6QUM - chains N and Y of the 26 polymer chains in the assembly; structure by electron microscopy, 3.25 A resolution.

# Chain N
Protein: V-type ATP synthase subunit I
Organism: Thermus thermophilus (strain HB8 / ATCC 27634 / DSM 579)
Reference sequence: Q5SIT6 (Q5SIT6_THET8); residue numbers follow UniProt; this construct covers 1-652
Sequence (652 residues; row label = number of the first residue in the row):
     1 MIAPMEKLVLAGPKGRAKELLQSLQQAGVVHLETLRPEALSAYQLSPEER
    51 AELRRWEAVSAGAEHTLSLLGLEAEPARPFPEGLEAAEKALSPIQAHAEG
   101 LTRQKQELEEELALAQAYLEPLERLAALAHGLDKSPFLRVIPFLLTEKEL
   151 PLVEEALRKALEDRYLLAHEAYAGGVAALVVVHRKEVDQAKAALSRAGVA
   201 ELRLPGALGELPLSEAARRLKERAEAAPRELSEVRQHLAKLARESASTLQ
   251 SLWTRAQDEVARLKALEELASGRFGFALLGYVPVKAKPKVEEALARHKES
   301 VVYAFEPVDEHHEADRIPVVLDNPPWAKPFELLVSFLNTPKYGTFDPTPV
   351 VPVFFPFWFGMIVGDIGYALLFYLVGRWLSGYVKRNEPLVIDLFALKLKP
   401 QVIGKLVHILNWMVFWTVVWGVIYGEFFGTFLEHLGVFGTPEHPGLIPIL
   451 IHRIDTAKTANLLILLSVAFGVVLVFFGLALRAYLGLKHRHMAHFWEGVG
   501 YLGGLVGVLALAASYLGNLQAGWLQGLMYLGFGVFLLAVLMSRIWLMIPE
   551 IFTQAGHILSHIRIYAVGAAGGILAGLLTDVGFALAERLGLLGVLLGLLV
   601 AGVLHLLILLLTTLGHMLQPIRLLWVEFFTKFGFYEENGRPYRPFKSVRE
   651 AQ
Disordered / not traced: 650-652

# Chain Y
Protein: V-type ATP synthase, subunit K
Organism: Thermus thermophilus (strain HB8 / ATCC 27634 / DSM 579)
Reference sequence: Q5SIT7 (Q5SIT7_THET8); residues 7-80 here correspond to UniProt positions 26-99 (UniProt number = residue number + 19)
Sequence (74 residues; row label = number of the first residue in the row):
     7 SGGLDRGLIAVGMGLAVGLAALGTGVAQARIGAAGVGAIAEDRSNFGTAL
    57 IFLLLPETLVIFGLLIAFILNGRL
Disordered / not traced: 7

# Chain N / chain Y interface
Pairs across the interface (26; chain N residue first):
  Leu393(N) with Arg49(Y), hydrogen bond (backbone-side chain)
  Phe394(N) with Arg49(Y); Phe52(Y), hydrophobic
  Ala395(N) with Arg49(Y)
  Thr456(N) with Phe74(Y); Ile75(Y); Gly78(Y)
  Ile562(N) with Leu71(Y), hydrophobic
  Arg563(N) with Thr64(Y); Phe68(Y)
  Tyr565(N) with Leu71(Y), hydrophobic
  Ala566(N) with Ile67(Y), hydrophobic; Phe68(Y), hydrophobic
  Val567(N) with Ile67(Y), hydrophobic
  Ala569(N) with Phe74(Y)
  Ala570(N) with Phe74(Y), hydrophobic
  Ile573(N) with Phe74(Y), hydrophobic
  Leu614(N) with Leu56(Y), hydrophobic; Leu60(Y), hydrophobic
  Gly615(N) with Glu63(Y)
  Leu618(N) with Ile57(Y), hydrophobic; Leu60(Y), hydrophobic
  Gln619(N) with Leu60(Y); Thr64(Y)
  Arg622(N) with Leu61(Y)
  Trp625(N) with Ile57(Y), hydrophobic
Interface residues without a listed pair, chain N (19 interface residues in all): Thr612
Interface residues without a listed pair, chain Y (15 interface residues in all): Leu70

# Summary
19 residues of chain N face 15 of chain Y across their interface, with 1 hydrogen bond. Its one
hydrogen-bonded contact is Leu393(N)-Arg49(Y).
Here chain N is V-type ATP synthase subunit I and chain Y is V-type ATP synthase, subunit K, both from Thermus
thermophilus (strain HB8 / ATCC 27634 / DSM 579). Entry 6QUM (Thermus thermophilus V/A-type ATPase/synthase,
rotational state 1) was determined by electron microscopy, deposited together with 6R0W, 6R0Y, 6R0Z and 6R10.
